6SF5 - chains A and B; structure by X-ray diffraction, 1.90 A resolution.

# Chain A (and B)
Name: Ribonucleoside-diphosphate reductase, beta subunit 1
Source organism: Leeuwenhoekiella blandensis
Notes: EC 1.17.4.1; chain B of this document is another copy of the same molecule, construct and numbering; everything in this record applies to it too
UniProt: A3XHF9 (A3XHF9_LEEBM); numbering as in UniProt (aligned over 100-427)
Sequence (348 residues; each row starts with the number of its first residue):
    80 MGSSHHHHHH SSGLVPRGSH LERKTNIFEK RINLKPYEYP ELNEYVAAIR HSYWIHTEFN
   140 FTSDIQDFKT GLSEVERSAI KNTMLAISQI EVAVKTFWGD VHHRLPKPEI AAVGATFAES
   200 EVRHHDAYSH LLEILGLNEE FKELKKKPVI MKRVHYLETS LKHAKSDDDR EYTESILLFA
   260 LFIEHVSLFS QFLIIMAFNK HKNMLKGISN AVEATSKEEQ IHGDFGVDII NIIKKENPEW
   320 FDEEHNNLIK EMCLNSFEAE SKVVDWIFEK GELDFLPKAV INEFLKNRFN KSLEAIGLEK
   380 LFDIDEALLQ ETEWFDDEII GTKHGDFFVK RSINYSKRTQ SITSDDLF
Disordered / not traced: 80-103, 400-427
Construct notes: initiating methionine (80); expression tag (81-99)
Bound ions: Mn2+ site 1: Glu170, Glu200, His203, Glu298; Mn2+ site 2: Glu200, Glu263, Glu298, His301
What the authors report for this chain:
  - Mn2+ coordination: Glu170, Glu200, His203, Glu263, Glu298, His301
  - contacts within the chain: Glu170-Lys174 (hydrogen bond), Lys174-Glu200 (hydrogen bond)
  - conformationally variable residues (domain motion, loop rearrangement, side-chain flip): Glu170, Val171 to Lys174, Pro227 to Ser245
  - self-association interface (contacts with another copy of this molecule); pairs are residue here / residue on that copy: Val173-Leu113 (hydrophobic contact), Val173-Pro187 (hydrophobic contact), Glu153, Pro187

# How chain A and chain B interact
Contacting residue pairs - 39 pairs, chain A then chain B:
  Leu113(A) with Val171(B); Ala172(B); Val173(B); His204(B)
  Tyr116(A) with His204(B)
  Arg129(A) with Tyr132(B); Ile134(B); Val201(B); Arg202(B); Asp205(B), salt bridge
  Tyr132(A) with Arg129(B); Tyr132(B), hydrophobic
  Ile134(A) with Arg129(B)
  Val171(A) with Leu113(B)
  Val173(A) with Leu113(B), hydrophobic; Pro187(B), hydrophobic
  Thr175(A) with His181(B)
  Asp179(A) with Asp179(B); His181(B), salt bridge; His182(B), salt bridge
  His181(A) with Thr175(B); Asp179(B), salt bridge
  His182(A) with Asp179(B), salt bridge; His182(B)
  Ala190(A) with Val173(B), hydrophobic
  Ala191(A) with Val201(B)
  Ala194(A) with Glu198(B); Val201(B), hydrophobic
  Thr195(A) with Glu198(B)
  Glu198(A) with Ala194(B); Thr195(B); Glu198(B)
  Val201(A) with Arg129(B); Ala191(B); Ala194(B), hydrophobic
  Arg202(A) with Arg129(B)
  His204(A) with Leu113(B); Tyr116(B)
  Asp205(A) with Arg129(B), salt bridge
Also at the interface, not in a pair above, chain A (24 interface residues in all): Lys114, Val125, Ala172, Ala197
Also at the interface, not in a pair above, chain B (25 interface residues in all): Val125, Ala190, Ala197, Ser208

# In short
24 residues of chain A face 25 of chain B across their interface; the contacts include 6 salt bridges. Among
the polar pairs are Arg129(A)-Asp205(B), Asp179(A)-His181(B) and Asp179(A)-His182(B). Glu170(A), Glu200(A),
His203(A) and Glu298(A) coordinate Mn2+ site 1. From the paper: Mn2+ coordination by Glu170(A), Glu200(A) and
His203(A) among others; conformational variability at Glu170(A), Val171(A) and Pro227(A).
Both chains are Ribonucleoside-diphosphate reductase, beta subunit 1 (Leeuwenhoekiella blandensis). Entry 6SF5
(Mn-containing form of the ribonucleotide reductase NrdB protein from Leeuwenhoekiella blandensis) was
determined by X-ray diffraction (same publication as 6SF4).
